2OLY - chains D and F of the 12 polymer chains in the assembly; structure by X-ray diffraction, 1.70 A resolution.

# Chain D (and F)
Protein: Insulin B chain
From: Homo sapiens
Notes: chain F of this document is another copy of the same molecule, construct and numbering; everything in this record applies to it too
Reference sequence: P01308 (INS_HUMAN); residues 1-30 here correspond to UniProt positions 25-54 (UniProt number = residue number + 24)
Chain sequence (30 residues; row label = number of the first residue in the row):
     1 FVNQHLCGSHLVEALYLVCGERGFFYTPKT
Disordered / not traced: 29-30 (chain F: 30)
Bound ions: Zn2+: H10 (shared with 1 residue of chain B; H10(F) of chain F)
Ligand contacts:
  - resorcinol (RCO), molecule 1: V2, H5, L6
  - resorcinol (RCO), molecule 2: C7, H10, L11, A14

# Interface between chain D and chain F
Contacting residue pairs (7):
  N3(D) - F1(F)
  C7(D) - F1(F)  hydrophobic
  C7(D) - V2(F)  hydrophobic
  C7(D) - L6(F)  hydrophobic
  H10(D) - L6(F)
  H10(D) - S9(F)  hydrogen bond
  H10(D) - H10(F)  hydrogen bond
Other interface residues (no listed pair), chain D (4 interface residues in all): L6

# In short
4 residues of chain D face 5 of chain F across their interface; the contacts include 2 hydrogen bonds. Polar
pairs include H10(D)-S9(F) and H10(D)-H10(F). Ligands of chain D: resorcinol.
Chain D and chain F are both Insulin B chain (Homo sapiens); the structure, Structure of human insulin in
presence of urea at pH 7.0, was determined by X-ray diffraction, deposited together with 2OLZ, 2OM0 and 2OM1.
